Entry 8Q16 (electron microscopy, 3.60 A resolution); this record covers chains F and J of the 10 polymer chains in the assembly.

[Chain F]
Name: Histone H3.2
UniProt: A2Y533 (H32_ORYSI); numbering as in UniProt (aligned over 1-136)
Chain sequence (136 residues; numbered 1 to 136; the number before each row is that of its first residue):
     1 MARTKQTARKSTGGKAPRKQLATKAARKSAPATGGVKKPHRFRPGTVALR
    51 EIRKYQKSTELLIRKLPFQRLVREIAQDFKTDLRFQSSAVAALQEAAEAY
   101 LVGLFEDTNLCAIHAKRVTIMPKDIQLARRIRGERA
Not modelled in the structure: 1-44, 136
UniProt features mapped onto this chain:
  - modified residue: Lys5 (N6-methylated lysine), Lys10 (N6-acetyllysine), Ser11 (Phosphoserine), Thr12 (Phosphothreonine), Lys15 (N6-acetyllysine), Lys19 (N6-acetyllysine), Lys24 (N6-acetyllysine), Lys28 (N6-methylated lysine), Ser29 (Phosphoserine), Lys37 (N6-methylated lysine)

[Chain J]
Molecule: Widom 601
Sequence (147 nucleotides; each row starts with the number of its first residue; numbers below 1 keep their minus sign (DC-73 is residue -73)):
   -73 CTGGAGAATCCCGGTGCCGAGGCCGCTCAATTGGTCGTAGACAGCTCTAG
   -23 CACCGCTTAAACGCACGTACGCGCTGTCCCCCGCGTTTTAACCGCCAAGG
    27 GGATTACTCCCTAGTCTCCAGGCACGTGTCAGATATATACATCCTGT

[Interface between chain F and chain J]
Pairs across the interface (15; chain F residue first):
  Gly45(F) with DG9(J), phosphate contact
  Thr46(F) with DG9(J), phosphate contact
  Val47(F) with DG9(J), hydrogen bond to the phosphate; DC10(J), phosphate contact
  Ala48(F) with DG9(J), hydrogen bond to the phosphate
  Arg50(F) with DA-66(J), phosphate contact; DT-65(J), phosphate contact
  Lys57(F) with DC-64(J), salt bridge to the phosphate
  Arg64(F) with DA17(J), sugar contact
  Lys65(F) with DC18(J), phosphate contact
  Leu66(F) with DA17(J), phosphate contact; DC18(J), hydrogen bond to the phosphate
  Arg70(F) with DA17(J), salt bridge to the phosphate
  Asp82(F) with DG27(J), phosphate contact
  Arg84(F) with DG27(J), sugar contact
Other interface residues (no listed pair), chain F (14 interface residues in all): Pro67, Lys116
Other interface residues (no listed pair), chain J (12 interface residues in all): DC-2, DG-1, DC8, DC19

[In short]
14 residues of chain F and 12 residues of chain J are in contact, with 3 hydrogen bonds and 2 salt bridges.
Among the polar pairs are Val47(F)-DG9(J), Ala48(F)-DG9(J) and Leu66(F)-DC18(J).
Chain F is Histone H3.2 and chain J is Widom 601; the structure, CryoEM structure of rice nucleosome
containing a H4 variant chimera, was determined by electron microscopy together with 8Q15 from the same study.
